6IK9 - chains A and E of the 3 polymer chains in the assembly; structure by X-ray diffraction, 2.44 A resolution.

[Chain A]
Molecule: HIV-1 reverse transcriptase p66 subunit
From: Human immunodeficiency virus 1
UniProt: D3XFN7 (D3XFN7_9HIV1); residues 1-555 here correspond to UniProt positions 100-654 (UniProt number = residue number + 99)
Chain sequence (557 residues; each row starts with the number of its first residue; numbers below 1 keep their minus sign (Met-1 is residue -1)):
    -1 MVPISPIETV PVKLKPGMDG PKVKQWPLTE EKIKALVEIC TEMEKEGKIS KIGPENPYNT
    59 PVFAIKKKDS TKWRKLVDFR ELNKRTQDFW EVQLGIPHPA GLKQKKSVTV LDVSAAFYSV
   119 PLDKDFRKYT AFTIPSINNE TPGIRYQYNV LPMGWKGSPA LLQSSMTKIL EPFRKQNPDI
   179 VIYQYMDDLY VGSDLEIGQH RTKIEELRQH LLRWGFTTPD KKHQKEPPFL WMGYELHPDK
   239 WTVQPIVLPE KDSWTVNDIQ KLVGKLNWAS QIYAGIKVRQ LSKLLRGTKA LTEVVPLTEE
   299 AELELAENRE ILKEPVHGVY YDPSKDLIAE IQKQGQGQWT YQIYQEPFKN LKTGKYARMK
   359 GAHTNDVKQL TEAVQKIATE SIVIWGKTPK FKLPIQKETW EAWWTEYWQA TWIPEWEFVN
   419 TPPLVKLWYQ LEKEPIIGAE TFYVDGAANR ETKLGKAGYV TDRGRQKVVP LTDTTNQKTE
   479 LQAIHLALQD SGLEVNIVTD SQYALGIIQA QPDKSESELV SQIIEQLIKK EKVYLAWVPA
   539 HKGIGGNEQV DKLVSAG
Unresolved in the structure: -1 to 0, 554-555
Differences from the reference sequence: expression tag (-1 to 0); engineered mutation Ser112 (Gly211 in D3XFN7), Ala113 (Asp212 in D3XFN7), Phe115 (Tyr214 in D3XFN7), Tyr116 (Phe215 in D3XFN7), Met151 (Gln250 in D3XFN7), Leu159 (Ile258 in D3XFN7), Leu160 (Phe259 in D3XFN7), Ser162 (Cys261 in D3XFN7), Ser280 (Cys379 in D3XFN7)
Bound ions: Mg2+: Val111, Asp185 (together with 2'-deoxyguanosine-5'-triphosphate)
Small-molecule neighbours: 2'-deoxyguanosine-5'-triphosphate (DGT): Lys65, Asp67, Arg72, Leu74, Asp110, Val111, Ser112, Ala113, Ala114, Phe115, Met151, Gly152, Met184, Asp185, Lys220

[Chain E]
Molecule: DNA/RNA
Sequence (38 nucleotides; numbered -4 to 33; the number before each row is that of its first residue; numbers below 1 keep their minus sign (DT-4 is residue -4)):
    -4 TAATCGCCCC CCTTCGGTGC TTTGCACCGA AGGGGGGC
Unresolved in the structure: -4 to -2
Modified positions: OMC (o2'-methylycytidine-5'-monophosphate) at position 2; OMC (o2'-methylycytidine-5'-monophosphate) at position 4
Small-molecule neighbours: 2'-deoxyguanosine-5'-triphosphate (DGT): DC0, DG1, DC33

[Chain A / chain E interface]
Contacting residue pairs - 69 pairs, chain A then chain E:
  Trp24(A) with DT-1(E), stacking on the base
  Phe61(A) with DC0(E), sugar contact
  Leu74(A) with DC0(E), base contact
  Asp76(A) with DC0(E), sugar contact
  Arg78(A) with DT-1(E), hydrogen bond to the phosphate; DC0(E), salt bridge to the phosphate
  Asn81(A) with DG1(E), sugar contact
  Glu89(A) with OMC_2(E), hydrogen bond to the sugar; DC3(E), phosphate contact
  Gln91(A) with DC3(E), sugar contact
  Leu92(A) with OMC_4(E), sugar contact
  Gly93(A) with OMC_4(E), sugar contact
  Ile94(A) with DC3(E), base contact; OMC_4(E), sugar contact; DG31(E), base contact
  Asp110(A) with DC33(E), phosphate contact
  Gly152(A) with DC0(E), base contact; DG1(E), sugar contact
  Trp153(A) with DG1(E), sugar contact
  Lys154(A) with DG1(E), phosphate contact; OMC_2(E), phosphate contact
  Pro157(A) with DG1(E), base contact; OMC_2(E), sugar contact
  Gln161(A) with OMC_2(E), base contact
  Tyr183(A) with DC3(E), hydrogen bond to the base; DG32(E), hydrogen bond to the base; DC33(E), sugar contact
  Met184(A) with DC33(E), base contact
  Asp185(A) with DC33(E), phosphate contact
  Met230(A) with DG32(E), sugar contact; DC33(E), phosphate contact
  Gly231(A) with DG32(E), phosphate contact
  Asn255(A) with DG28(E), hydrogen bond to the phosphate; DG29(E), hydrogen bond to the phosphate
  Gln258(A) with DG28(E), sugar contact; DG29(E), sugar contact
  Lys259(A) with DG29(E), phosphate contact; DG30(E), phosphate contact
  Gly262(A) with DG30(E), sugar contact
  Lys263(A) with DG30(E), sugar contact; DG31(E), salt bridge to the phosphate
  Asn265(A) with DC6(E), phosphate contact
  Trp266(A) with DG31(E), sugar contact
  Val276(A) with DC7(E), phosphate contact
  Ser280(A) with DC7(E), phosphate contact; DT8(E), phosphate contact
  Lys281(A) with DT8(E), phosphate contact
  Arg284(A) with DT8(E), salt bridge to the phosphate; DT9(E), phosphate contact
  Gly285(A) with DT9(E), hydrogen bond to the phosphate
  Leu289(A) with DG28(E), sugar contact
  Lys353(A) with DC6(E), phosphate contact; DC7(E), salt bridge to the phosphate
  Ala355(A) with DC7(E), phosphate contact
  Arg356(A) with DC7(E), phosphate contact
  Gly359(A) with DC22(E), phosphate contact
  Ala360(A) with DC22(E), hydrogen bond to the phosphate
  His361(A) with DA21(E), salt bridge to the phosphate
  Lys374(A) with DC5(E), phosphate contact; DC6(E), salt bridge to the phosphate
  Arg448(A) with DT18(E), sugar contact
  Thr473(A) with DG19(E), phosphate contact; DC20(E), hydrogen bond to the phosphate
  Gln475(A) with DT18(E), hydrogen bond to the phosphate; DC20(E), sugar contact
  Lys476(A) with DC20(E), phosphate contact
  Tyr501(A) with DC20(E), hydrogen bond to the phosphate; DA21(E), hydrogen bond to the phosphate
  Ile505(A) with DA21(E), phosphate contact
Also at the interface, not in a pair above, chain A (56 interface residues in all): Pro25, Lys66, Val75, Met151, Asp186, Gln242, Leu283, Asn474
Also at the interface, not in a pair above, chain E (23 interface residues in all): DT17

[In short]
The interface between chain A and chain E involves 56 residues on one side and 23 on the other; the contacts
include 12 hydrogen bonds, 6 salt bridges and 1 aromatic stacking contact. Polar pairs include
Tyr183(A)-DC3(E), Tyr183(A)-DG32(E) and Glu89(A)-OMC_2(E).
Here chain A is HIV-1 reverse transcriptase p66 subunit (Human immunodeficiency virus 1) and chain E is
DNA/RNA. Entry 6IK9 (HIV-1 reverse transcriptase with Q151M/G112S/D113A/Y115F/F116Y/F160L/I159L:DNA:dGTP
ternary complex) was determined by X-ray diffraction together with 6IKA from the same study.
